4HEA - chains A and H of the 16 polymer chains in the assembly; structure by X-ray diffraction, 3.30 A resolution.

== Chain A ==
Name: NADH-quinone oxidoreductase subunit 7
From: Thermus thermophilus
Notes: EC 1.6.5.3
Reference sequence: Q56217 (NQO7_THET8); residues 1-119 here = UniProt positions 1-119
Sequence (119 residues; row label = number of the first residue in the row):
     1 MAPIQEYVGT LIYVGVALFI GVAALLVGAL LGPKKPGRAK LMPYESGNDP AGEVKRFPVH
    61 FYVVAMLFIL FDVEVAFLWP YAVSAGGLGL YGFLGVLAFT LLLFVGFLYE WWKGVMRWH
Disordered / not traced: 118-119

== Chain H ==
Name: NADH-quinone oxidoreductase subunit 8
From: Thermus thermophilus
Notes: EC 1.6.5.3
Reference sequence: Q60019 (NQO8_THET8); numbering as in UniProt (aligned over 1-365)
Sequence (365 residues; row label = number of the first residue in the row):
     1 MTWSYPVDPY WMVALKALLV VVGLLTAFAF MTLIERRLLA RFQVRMGPNR VGPFGLLQPL
    61 ADAIKSIFKE DIVVAQADRF LFVLAPLISV VFALLAFGLI PFGPPGSFFG YQPWVINLDL
   121 GILYLFAVSE LAVYGIFLSG WASGSKYSLL GSLRSSASLI SYELGLGLAL LAPVLLVGSL
   181 NLNDIVNWQK EHGWLFLYAF PAFLVYLIAS MAEAARTPFD LPEAEQELVG GYHTEYSSIK
   241 WALFQMAEYI HFITASALIP TLFLGGWTMP VLEVPYLWMF LKIAFFLFFF IWIRATWFRL
   301 RYDQLLRFGW GFLFPLALLW FLVTALVVAL DLPRTYLLYL SALSFLVLLG AVLYTPKPAR
   361 KGGGA
Disordered / not traced: 1, 355-365
Reported in the primary citation:
  - contacts within the chain: R36-D62 (salt bridge), E130-E163, E163-E213

== Chain A / chain H interface ==
Residue-residue contacts - 103 pairs, chain A then chain H:
  M1(A) - W3(H)
  A2(A) - T2(H)
  A2(A) - D119(H)
  P3(A) - T2(H)
  Q5(A) - Y10(H)  hydrogen bond
  E6(A) - T2(H)  hydrogen bond
  E6(A) - W114(H)
  E6(A) - I116(H)
  E6(A) - N117(H)  hydrogen bond (side chain-backbone)
  E6(A) - L118(H)  hydrogen bond (side chain-backbone)
  Y7(A) - L118(H)  hydrophobic
  Y7(A) - D119(H)  hydrogen bond
  V8(A) - Y10(H)
  G9(A) - V13(H)
  G9(A) - I116(H)
  T10(A) - I116(H)
  T10(A) - L118(H)
  T10(A) - Y124(H)
  I12(A) - Y10(H)
  I12(A) - V13(H)  hydrophobic
  I12(A) - A14(H)  hydrophobic
  Y13(A) - A17(H)  hydrophobic
  Y13(A) - V20(H)
  Y13(A) - L94(H)  hydrogen bond (side chain-backbone)
  Y13(A) - L95(H)
  Y13(A) - A96(H)
  Y13(A) - G98(H)
  Y13(A) - I116(H)  hydrophobic
  V16(A) - L18(H)  hydrophobic
  L18(A) - V91(H)  hydrophobic
  I20(A) - V21(H)  hydrophobic
  V22(A) - L87(H)
  A24(A) - I239(H)
  L25(A) - L87(H)  hydrophobic
  L25(A) - I239(H)  hydrophobic
  L25(A) - K240(H)
  L25(A) - L243(H)  hydrophobic
  V27(A) - I67(H)  hydrophobic
  G28(A) - D71(H)
  G28(A) - I239(H)
  L31(A) - F68(H)  hydrogen bond (backbone-backbone)
  G32(A) - E70(H)
  P33(A) - F68(H)
  P33(A) - K69(H)
  P33(A) - E70(H)
  K34(A) - E70(H)  hydrogen bond (backbone-side chain)
  K35(A) - E70(H)  hydrogen bond (backbone-side chain)
  K40(A) - E70(H)
  K40(A) - I72(H)
  L41(A) - V73(H)
  L41(A) - V74(H)
  L41(A) - A75(H)
  P50(A) - Y147(H)  hydrophobic
  A51(A) - K146(H)
  A51(A) - Y147(H)
  V54(A) - K146(H)
  F57(A) - L149(H)  hydrophobic
  F57(A) - L153(H)  hydrophobic
  H60(A) - Y302(H)  hydrogen bond
  H60(A) - L306(H)
  F61(A) - L153(H)  hydrophobic
  F61(A) - R154(H)
  F61(A) - A157(H)  hydrophobic
  F61(A) - Y302(H)
  V64(A) - A157(H)
  V64(A) - S161(H)
  V64(A) - L306(H)  hydrophobic
  L67(A) - W310(H)
  F68(A) - E130(H)
  F68(A) - I160(H)  hydrophobic
  F68(A) - E163(H)
  F68(A) - L164(H)  hydrophobic
  F71(A) - L164(H)  hydrophobic
  D72(A) - F126(H)
  E74(A) - L318(H)
  V75(A) - L168(H)  hydrophobic
  L78(A) - L168(H)  hydrophobic
  L78(A) - L171(H)  hydrophobic
  W79(A) - L123(H)
  W79(A) - F126(H)  hydrophobic
  W79(A) - L171(H)
  Y81(A) - A325(H)
  Y81(A) - A329(H)
  A82(A) - L171(H)  hydrophobic
  A82(A) - V174(H)
  A82(A) - L175(H)
  V83(A) - L180(H)  hydrophobic
  A85(A) - L175(H)  hydrophobic
  A85(A) - A329(H)
  G86(A) - V328(H)
  G86(A) - A329(H)
  G89(A) - A329(H)
  L90(A) - L330(H)  hydrophobic
  F93(A) - L322(H)
  F93(A) - L326(H)  hydrophobic
  F93(A) - A329(H)  hydrophobic
  L97(A) - L322(H)  hydrophobic
  T100(A) - L318(H)
  T100(A) - L322(H)
  F107(A) - W310(H)
  F107(A) - P315(H)  hydrophobic
  W111(A) - W310(H)
  W111(A) - G311(H)
Other interface residues (no listed pair), chain A (63 interface residues in all): V14, A17, G21, A29, P43, G52, R56, V96, F104, E110
Other interface residues (no listed pair), chain H (77 interface residues in all): V7, V22, Q76, V83, F97, V115, L120, I122, S145, L150, E235, S238, R307, F321
The authors on this interface:
  - interface residues, chain A: D72(A)

== Summary ==
Chain A and chain H form an interface of 63 and 77 residues respectively, with 10 hydrogen bonds. Among the
polar pairs are Q5(A)-Y10(H), E6(A)-T2(H) and E6(A)-N117(H). The paper reports the interface residue D72(A);
contacts within the chain involving R36(H), D62(H) and E163(H) among others.
Chain A is NADH-quinone oxidoreductase subunit 7 and chain H is NADH-quinone oxidoreductase subunit 8, both
from Thermus thermophilus; the structure, Crystal structure of the entire respiratory complex I from Thermus
thermophilus, was determined by X-ray diffraction, deposited together with 4HE8.
